9JT1 - chains L and A of the 6 polymer chains in the assembly; structure by electron microscopy, 3.09 A resolution.

Chain L:
Protein: light chain of HBC
From: Homo sapiens
Amino-acid sequence (213 residues; numbered 1 to 213; the number before each row is that of its first residue):
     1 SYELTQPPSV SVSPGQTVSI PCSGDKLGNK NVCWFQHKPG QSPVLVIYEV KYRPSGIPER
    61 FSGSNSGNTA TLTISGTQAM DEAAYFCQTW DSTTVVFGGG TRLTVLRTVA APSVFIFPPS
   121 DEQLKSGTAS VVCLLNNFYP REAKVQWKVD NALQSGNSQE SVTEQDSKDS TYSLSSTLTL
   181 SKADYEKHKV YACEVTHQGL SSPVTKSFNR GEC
Unresolved in the structure: 1, 107-213
Cystine bridges: Cys22-Cys87

Chain A:
Protein: Large envelope protein
From: HBV genotype D3
UniProt: V9P415 (V9P415_HBV); residues 1-226 here correspond to UniProt positions 164-389 (UniProt number = residue number + 163)
Amino-acid sequence (226 residues; each row starts with the number of its first residue):
     1 MENITSGFLG PLLVLQAGFF LLTRILTIPQ SLDSWWTSLN FLGGTTVCLG QNSQSPTSNH
    61 SPTSCPPTCP GYRWMCLRRF IIFLFILLLC LIFLLVLLDY QGMLPVCPLI PGSSTTSTGP
   121 CRTCMTTAQG TSMYPSCCCT KPSDGNCTCI PIPSSWAFGK FLWEWASARF SWLSLLVPFV
   181 QWFVGLSPTV WLSVIWMMWY WGPSLYSILS PFLPLLPIFF CLWVYI
Unresolved in the structure: 1-87, 127-132, 169-226
Cystine bridges: Cys107-Cys137, Cys121-Cys147, Cys138-Cys149
From the paper describing this entry:
  - mutagenesis - G145R: unchanged binding to heavy chain of GC1102

Interface between chain L and chain A:
Pairs across the interface - 17 pairs, chain L then chain A:
  Leu27(L) - Arg122(A)
  Gly28(L) - Arg122(A)  hydrogen bond (backbone-side chain)
  Asn29(L) - Pro120(A)
  Asn29(L) - Arg122(A)
  Lys30(L) - Arg122(A)  hydrogen bond (backbone-side chain)
  Asn31(L) - Pro120(A)
  Asn31(L) - Arg122(A)
  Asn31(L) - Gly145(A)  hydrogen bond (side chain-backbone)
  Val50(L) - Arg122(A)
  Asn65(L) - Arg122(A)
  Trp90(L) - Pro142(A)  hydrogen bond (side chain-backbone)
  Trp90(L) - Ser143(A)
  Trp90(L) - Asp144(A)
  Trp90(L) - Gly145(A)
  Ser92(L) - Asp144(A)
  Thr93(L) - Ser143(A)
  Thr93(L) - Asp144(A)
Also at the interface, not in a pair above, chain L (12 interface residues in all): Glu49, Thr94
Also at the interface, not in a pair above, chain A (7 interface residues in all): Thr140

Summary:
12 residues of chain L and 7 residues of chain A are in contact; the contacts include 4 hydrogen bonds. Polar
pairs include Gly28(L)-Arg122(A), Lys30(L)-Arg122(A) and Asn31(L)-Gly145(A). From the paper: G145R of chain A
leaves binding to heavy chain of GC1102 unchanged.
Here chain L is light chain of HBC (Homo sapiens) and chain A is Large envelope protein (HBV genotype D3).
Entry 9JT1 (Structure of HBsAg in complex with FabHBC and FabGC1102) was determined by electron microscopy
together with 9U9B from the same study.
